Entry 1IHG (X-ray diffraction, 1.80 A resolution); this record covers chain A.

== Chain A ==
Protein: Cyclophilin 40
From: Bos taurus
Notes: EC 5.2.1.8
UniProt: P26882 (PPID_BOVIN); residues 1-370 here = UniProt positions 1-370
Sequence (370 residues; row label = number of the first residue in the row):
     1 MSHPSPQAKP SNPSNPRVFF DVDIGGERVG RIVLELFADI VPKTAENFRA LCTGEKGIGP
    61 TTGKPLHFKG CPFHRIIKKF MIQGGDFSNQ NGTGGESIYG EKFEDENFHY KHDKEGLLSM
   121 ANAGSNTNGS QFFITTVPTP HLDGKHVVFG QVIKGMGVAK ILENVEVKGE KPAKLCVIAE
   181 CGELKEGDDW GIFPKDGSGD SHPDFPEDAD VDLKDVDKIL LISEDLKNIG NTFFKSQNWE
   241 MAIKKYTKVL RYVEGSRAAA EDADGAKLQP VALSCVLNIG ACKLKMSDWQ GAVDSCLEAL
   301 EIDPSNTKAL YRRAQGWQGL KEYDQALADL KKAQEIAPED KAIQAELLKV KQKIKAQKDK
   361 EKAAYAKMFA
Not modelled in the structure: 1, 366-370
Swiss-Prot annotation at these positions:
  - region: Lys185 to Asp215 (Chaperone activity)
  - modified residue: Ser5 (Phosphoserine), Lys171 (N6-acetyllysine), Ser198 (Phosphoserine)

== Summary ==
Chain A is Cyclophilin 40 (Bos taurus); the structure, Bovine Cyclophilin 40, monoclinic form, was determined
by X-ray diffraction (same publication as 1IIP).
